1DCP - chains A and B of the 4 polymer chains in the assembly; structure by X-ray diffraction, 2.30 A resolution.

Chain A (and B):
Name: DCOH
From: Rattus norvegicus
Notes: EC 4.2.1.96; chain B of this document is another copy of the same molecule, construct and numbering; everything in this record applies to it too
UniProt: P61459 (PHS_RAT); residues 2-104 here correspond to UniProt positions 1-103 (UniProt number = residue number - 1)
Sequence (104 residues; row label = number of the first residue in the row):
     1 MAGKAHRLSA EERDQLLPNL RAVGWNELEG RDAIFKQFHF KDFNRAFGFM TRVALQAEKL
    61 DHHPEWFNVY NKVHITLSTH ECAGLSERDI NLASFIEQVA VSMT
Disordered / not traced: 1-5
Small-molecule neighbours: 7,8-dihydrobiopterin (HBI): Asp61, His62, His63, Ser78, Thr79, His80, Glu81, Arg88

How chain A and chain B interact:
Contacting residue pairs (29):
  Phe43(A) - Ala54(B)  hydrophobic
  Phe43(A) - Glu58(B)
  Phe43(A) - His63(B)
  Phe47(A) - Phe47(B)  hydrophobic
  Phe47(A) - Met50(B)
  Phe47(A) - Thr51(B)
  Phe47(A) - Ala54(B)  hydrophobic
  Met50(A) - Met50(B)  hydrophobic
  Thr51(A) - Phe47(B)
  Ala54(A) - Phe43(B)
  Ala54(A) - Phe47(B)  hydrophobic
  Glu58(A) - Phe43(B)
  His63(A) - Phe43(B)
  His63(A) - Tyr70(B)
  Pro64(A) - Asn68(B)
  Pro64(A) - Val69(B)
  Glu65(A) - Phe67(B)
  Glu65(A) - Asn68(B)
  Glu65(A) - Val69(B)
  Trp66(A) - Phe67(B)
  Trp66(A) - Asn68(B)  hydrogen bond (backbone-backbone)
  Phe67(A) - Trp66(B)
  Phe67(A) - Phe67(B)  hydrophobic
  Asn68(A) - Pro64(B)
  Asn68(A) - Glu65(B)
  Asn68(A) - Trp66(B)  hydrogen bond
  Val69(A) - Pro64(B)
  Val69(A) - Glu65(B)
  Tyr70(A) - His63(B)
Also at the interface, not in a pair above, chain B (15 interface residues in all): Ala57

Overview:
The interface between chain A and chain B involves 14 residues on one side and 15 on the other, with 2
hydrogen bonds. The hydrogen-bonded pair is Asn68(A)-Trp66(B). Ligands of chain A: 7,8-dihydrobiopterin.
Both chains are DCOH (Rattus norvegicus). Entry 1DCP (Dcoh, a bifunctional protein-binding transcriptional
coactivator, complexed with biopterin) was determined by X-ray diffraction together with 1DCO from the same
study.
